PDB entry 7P5Z | electron microscopy, 3.30 A resolution | chains 3 and X of the 16 polymer chains in the assembly

# Chain 3
Name: DNA replication licensing factor MCM3
Organism: Saccharomyces cerevisiae (strain ATCC 204508 / S288c)
Notes: EC 3.6.4.12
UniProt: P24279 (MCM3_YEAST); residue numbers follow UniProt; this construct covers 1-971
Amino-acid sequence (1006 residues; row label = number of the first residue in the row; numbers below 1 keep their minus sign (Met-34 is residue -34)):
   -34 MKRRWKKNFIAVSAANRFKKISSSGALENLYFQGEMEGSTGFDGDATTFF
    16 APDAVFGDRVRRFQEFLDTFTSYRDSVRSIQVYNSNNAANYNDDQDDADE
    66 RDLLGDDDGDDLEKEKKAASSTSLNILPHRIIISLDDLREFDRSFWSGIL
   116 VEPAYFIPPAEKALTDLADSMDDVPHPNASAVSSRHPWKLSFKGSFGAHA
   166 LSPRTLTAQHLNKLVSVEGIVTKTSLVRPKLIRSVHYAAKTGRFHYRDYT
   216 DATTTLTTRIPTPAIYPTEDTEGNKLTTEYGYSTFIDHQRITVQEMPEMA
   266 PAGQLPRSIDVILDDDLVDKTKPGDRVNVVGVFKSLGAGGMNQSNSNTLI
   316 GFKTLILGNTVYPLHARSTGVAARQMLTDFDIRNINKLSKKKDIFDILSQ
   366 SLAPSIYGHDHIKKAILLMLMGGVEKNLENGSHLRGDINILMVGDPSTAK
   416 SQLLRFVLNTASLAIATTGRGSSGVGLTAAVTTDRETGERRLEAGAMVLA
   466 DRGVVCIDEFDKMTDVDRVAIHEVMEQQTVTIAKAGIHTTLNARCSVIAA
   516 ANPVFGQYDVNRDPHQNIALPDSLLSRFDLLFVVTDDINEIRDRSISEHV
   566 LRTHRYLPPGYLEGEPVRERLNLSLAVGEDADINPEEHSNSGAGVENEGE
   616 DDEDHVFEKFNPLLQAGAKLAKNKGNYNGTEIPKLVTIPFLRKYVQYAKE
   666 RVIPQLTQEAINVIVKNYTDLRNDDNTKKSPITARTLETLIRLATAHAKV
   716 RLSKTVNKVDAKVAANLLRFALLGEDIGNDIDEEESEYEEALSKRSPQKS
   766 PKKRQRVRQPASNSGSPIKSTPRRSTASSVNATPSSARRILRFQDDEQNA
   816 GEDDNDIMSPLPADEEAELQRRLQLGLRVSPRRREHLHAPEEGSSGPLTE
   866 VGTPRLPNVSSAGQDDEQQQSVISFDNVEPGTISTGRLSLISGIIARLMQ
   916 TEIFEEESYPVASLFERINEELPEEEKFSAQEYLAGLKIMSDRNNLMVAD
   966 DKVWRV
Unresolved in the structure: -34 to 15, 54-89, 139-150, 571-650, 739-971
Differences from the reference sequence: initiating methionine (-34); expression tag (-33 to 0)
Ion coordination: Mg2+: Ser416 (together with ADP)
Residues lining bound ligands:
  - ADP (adenosine-5'-diphosphate), molecule 1: Ser370, Ile371, Tyr372, His374, Asp410, Pro411, Ser412, Thr413, Ala414, Lys415, Ser416, Gln417, Ile561, Val565
  - ADP, molecule 2: Leu399, Glu491, Gln492, Arg542, Ala699, Arg700, Glu703
Curated features (UniProtKB/Swiss-Prot):
  - motif: Ser541 to Asp544 (Arginine finger)
  - binding site (ATP): Gly409 to Ser416
  - modified residue: Ser761 (Phosphoserine), Ser777 (Phosphoserine), Ser781 (Phosphoserine), Thr868 (Phosphothreonine)
  - mutagenesis: Lys415 (K415A: No effect on MCM2-7 complex helicase activity. Loss of MCM2-7 complex helicase activity; when associated with MCM5 A-422. Reduces MCM2-7 complex helicase activity ...)

# Chain X
Molecule: 53-nt DNA strand
Sequence (53 nucleotides; row label = number of the first residue in the row):
     1 GCATGCATGCGCATGCATGCATGCATGCTGCATGCATGCATGCGCATGCA
    51 TGC

# Chain 3 / chain X interface
Pairs across the interface (8; chain 3 residue first):
  Ser309(3) with DC31(X), hydrogen bond to the phosphate
  Arg435(3) with DA50(X), phosphate contact; DT51(X), salt bridge to the phosphate
  Asp449(3) with DA40(X), phosphate contact
  Glu451(3) with DC39(X), phosphate contact; DA40(X), phosphate contact
  Thr479(3) with DA50(X), phosphate contact
  Asp480(3) with DA50(X), phosphate contact
Interface residues without a listed pair, chain 3 (10 interface residues in all): Gln308, Arg450, Gly453, Val481
Interface residues without a listed pair, chain X (7 interface residues in all): DG30, DC49

# In short
10 residues of chain 3 and 7 residues of chain X are in contact, with 1 hydrogen bond and 1 salt bridge. Polar
pairs include Ser309(3)-DC31(X) and Arg435(3)-DT51(X). Chain 3 binds ADP. UniProt lists 8 ATP-binding residues
and one mutagenesis site on chain 3.
Here chain 3 is DNA replication licensing factor MCM3 (Saccharomyces cerevisiae (strain ATCC 204508 / S288c))
and chain X is a 53-nt DNA strand. Entry 7P5Z (Structure of a DNA-loaded MCM double hexamer engaged with the
Dbf4-dependent kinase) was determined by electron microscopy (same publication as 7P30).
